Entry 8E1G (X-ray diffraction, 2.57 A resolution); this record covers chains H and A of the 3 polymer chains in the assembly.

== Chain H ==
Molecule: 2A10 Fab, heavy chain
Source organism: Homo sapiens
Notes: antibody fragment or engineered binder
Chain sequence (224 residues; each row starts with the number of its first residue):
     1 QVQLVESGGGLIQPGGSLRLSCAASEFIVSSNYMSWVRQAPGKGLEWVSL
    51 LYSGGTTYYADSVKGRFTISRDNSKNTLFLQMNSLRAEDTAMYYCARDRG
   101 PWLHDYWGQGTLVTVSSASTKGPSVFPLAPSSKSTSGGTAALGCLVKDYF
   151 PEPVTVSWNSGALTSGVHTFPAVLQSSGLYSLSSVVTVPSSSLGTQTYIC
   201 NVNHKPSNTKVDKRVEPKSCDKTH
Disordered / not traced: 132-137, 220-224
Cystine bridges: Cys22-Cys95, Cys144-Cys200

== Chain A ==
Molecule: Spike protein S1
Source organism: Severe acute respiratory syndrome coronavirus 2
UniProtKB: P0DTC2 (SPIKE_SARS2); residue numbers follow UniProt; this construct covers 319-591
Chain sequence (281 residues; row label = number of the first residue in the row):
   319 RVQPTESIVRFPNITNLCPFGEVFNATRFASVYAWNRKRISNCVADYSVL
   369 YNSASFSTFKCYGVSPTKLNDLCFTNVYADSFVIRGDEVRQIAPGQTGKI
   419 ADYNYKLPDDFTGCVIAWNSNNLDSKVGGNYNYLYRLFRKSNLKPFERDI
   469 STEIYQAGSTPCNGVEGFNCYFPLQSYGFQPTNGVGYQPYRVVVLSFELL
   519 HAPATVCGPKKSTNLVKNKCVNFNFNGLTGTGVLTESNKKFLPFQQFGRD
   569 IADTTDAVRDPQTLEILDITPCSLEVDDDDK
Disordered / not traced: 319-325, 560-575, 592-599
Cystine bridges: Cys336-Cys361, Cys379-Cys432, Cys391-Cys525, Cys480-Cys488, Cys538-Cys590
Covalently attached groups: N-acetylglucosamine (NAG) linked to Asn343
Construct notes: expression tag (592-599)
UniProt features mapped onto this chain:
  - region: Arg403 to Asp405 (Integrin-binding motif), Asn448 to Phe456 (Immunodominant HLA epitope recognized by the CD8+)
  - glycosylation: Thr323 (O-linked (GalNAc) threonine), Ser325 (O-linked (HexNAc...) serine), Asn331 (N-linked (GlcNAc...) (complex) asparagine), Asn343 (N-linked (GlcNAc...) (complex) asparagine)
  - natural variant: Gly339 (G339D: In strain: Omicron/BA.1, Omicron/BA.2 and 4 more; G339H: In strain: Omicron/BA.2.75, Omicron/XBB.1.5 and 1 more), Arg346 (R346K: In strain: Mu/B.1.621; R346T: In strain: Omicron/BQ.1.1, Omicron/XBB.1.5 and 1 more), Leu368 (L368I: In strain: Omicron/XBB.1.5, Omicron/EG.5.1), Ser371 (S371F: In strain: Omicron/BA.2, Omicron/BA.2.12.1 and 6 more; S371L: In strain: Omicron/BA.1), Ser373 (S373P: In strain: Omicron/BA.1, Omicron/BA.2 and 7 more), Ser375 (S375F: In strain: Omicron/BA.1, Omicron/BA.2 and 7 more), Thr376 (T376A: In strain: Omicron/BA.2, Omicron/BA.2.12.1 and 5 more), Asp405 (D405N: In strain: Omicron/BA.2, Omicron/BA.2.12.1 and 6 more), Arg408 (R408S: In strain: Omicron/BA.2, Omicron/BA.2.12.1 and 6 more), Lys417 (K417N: In strain: Beta/B.1.351, Omicron/BA.1 and 8 more; K417T: In strain: Gamma/P.1), Asn440 (N440K: In strain: Omicron/BA.1, Omicron/BA.2 and 7 more), Lys444 (K444T: In strain: Omicron/BQ.1.1), 18 further natural variant entries in UniProt
  - mutagenesis: Asn331 (N331Q: Reduced viral infectivity), Asn343 (N343Q: Reduced viral infectivity), Leu452 (L452R: Increased resistance to neutralizing antibodies. Decreases HLA binding to NF9 epitope. Increased binding affinity to human ACE2), Tyr453 (Y453F: Decreased HLA binding to NF9 epitope. Increased binding affinity to human ACE2), Ala475 (A475V: Increased resistance to neutralizing antibodies), Val483 (V483A: Increased resistance to neutralizing antibodies), Glu484 (E484D: Increased replication in human TMEM106B overexpressing cells), Phe490 (F490L: Increased resistance to neutralizing antibodies and human covalescent sera neutralization), Gln493 (Q493N: Reduced host ACE2-binding affinity in vitro; Q493Y: Reduced host ACE2-binding affinity in vitro), Asn501 (N501T: Reduced host ACE2-binding affinity in vitro; N501Y: Increased binding affinity to human ACE2), His519 (H519P: Increased resistance to human covalescent sera neutralization)
What the authors report for this chain:
  - mutagenesis - S477N, T478K, N501Y: unchanged binding to 2A10 Fab
  - mutagenesis - R346K, E484A: unchanged binding to 1H2 Fab

== How chain H and chain A interact ==
Pairs across the interface (37):
  Val2(H) - Phe486(A)  hydrophobic
  Val2(H) - Asn487(A)
  Glu26(H) - Gly476(A)
  Glu26(H) - Ser477(A)  hydrogen bond (backbone-backbone)
  Glu26(H) - Thr478(A)  hydrogen bond
  Phe27(H) - Ala475(A)
  Phe27(H) - Asn487(A)
  Ile28(H) - Ala475(A)  hydrogen bond (backbone-backbone)
  Ile28(H) - Gly476(A)
  Ile28(H) - Ser477(A)
  Ser31(H) - Tyr473(A)  hydrogen bond (backbone-side chain)
  Ser31(H) - Gln474(A)
  Asn32(H) - Ala475(A)  hydrogen bond (side chain-backbone)
  Tyr33(H) - Lys417(A)
  Tyr33(H) - Tyr421(A)
  Tyr33(H) - Leu455(A)  hydrogen bond (side chain-backbone)
  Tyr52(H) - Gly416(A)
  Tyr52(H) - Lys417(A)
  Tyr52(H) - Tyr421(A)
  Ser53(H) - Tyr421(A)
  Ser53(H) - Arg457(A)  hydrogen bond (side chain-backbone)
  Ser53(H) - Lys458(A)  hydrogen bond (side chain-backbone)
  Ser53(H) - Tyr473(A)  hydrogen bond
  Gly54(H) - Tyr421(A)  hydrogen bond (backbone-side chain)
  Gly54(H) - Lys458(A)
  Gly54(H) - Asn460(A)
  Thr56(H) - Thr415(A)
  Thr56(H) - Asp420(A)  hydrogen bond
  Tyr58(H) - Thr415(A)  hydrogen bond
  Tyr58(H) - Gly416(A)  hydrogen bond (side chain-backbone)
  Arg97(H) - Ala475(A)
  Arg97(H) - Asn487(A)  hydrogen bond
  Arg97(H) - Tyr489(A)  hydrogen bond
  Arg99(H) - Tyr489(A)
  Gly100(H) - Phe456(A)
  Pro101(H) - Lys417(A)
  Pro101(H) - Leu455(A)
Interface residues without a listed pair, chain H (17 interface residues in all): Asp105
Interface residues without a listed pair, chain A (20 interface residues in all): Ser459
Interface features reported in the paper:
  - residue pairs: Phe27(H)-Phe486(A) (hydrophobic contact), Tyr52(H)-Lys417(A), Gly54(H)-Asn460(A) (backbone contact), Arg97(H)-Asn487(A) (hydrogen bond), Arg97(H)-Tyr489(A) (hydrogen bond)
  - epitope / paratope residues, chain H: Phe27(H), Tyr52(H), Gly54(H), Arg97(H)

== Summary ==
17 residues of chain H face 20 of chain A across their interface; the contacts include 15 hydrogen bonds.
Among the polar pairs are Glu26(H)-Thr478(A), Ser31(H)-Tyr473(A) and Asn32(H)-Ala475(A). The authors report a
hydrophobic contact between Phe27(H) and Phe486(A); a contact between Tyr52(H) and Lys417(A); a backbone
contact between Gly54(H) and Asn460(A). From the paper: S477N, T478K and N501Y of chain A leave binding to
2A10 Fab unchanged; epitope/paratope residues Phe27(H), Tyr52(H) and Gly54(H) among others; 5 substitutions
were tested in all.
Here chain H is 2A10 Fab, heavy chain (Homo sapiens) and chain A is Spike protein S1 (Severe acute respiratory
syndrome coronavirus 2). Entry 8E1G (SARS-CoV-2 RBD in complex with Omicron-neutralizing antibody 2A10) was
determined by X-ray diffraction (same publication as 8F0G).
